8TPJ - chains A and C of the 20 polymer chains in the assembly; structure by electron microscopy, 2.10 A resolution.

== Chain A ==
Molecule: Phycobiliprotein ApcE
From: Synechocystis sp. PCC 6803
Reference sequence: Q55544 (APCE_SYNY3); residues 1-896 here = UniProt positions 1-896
Chain sequence (896 residues; numbered 1 to 896; the number before each row is that of its first residue):
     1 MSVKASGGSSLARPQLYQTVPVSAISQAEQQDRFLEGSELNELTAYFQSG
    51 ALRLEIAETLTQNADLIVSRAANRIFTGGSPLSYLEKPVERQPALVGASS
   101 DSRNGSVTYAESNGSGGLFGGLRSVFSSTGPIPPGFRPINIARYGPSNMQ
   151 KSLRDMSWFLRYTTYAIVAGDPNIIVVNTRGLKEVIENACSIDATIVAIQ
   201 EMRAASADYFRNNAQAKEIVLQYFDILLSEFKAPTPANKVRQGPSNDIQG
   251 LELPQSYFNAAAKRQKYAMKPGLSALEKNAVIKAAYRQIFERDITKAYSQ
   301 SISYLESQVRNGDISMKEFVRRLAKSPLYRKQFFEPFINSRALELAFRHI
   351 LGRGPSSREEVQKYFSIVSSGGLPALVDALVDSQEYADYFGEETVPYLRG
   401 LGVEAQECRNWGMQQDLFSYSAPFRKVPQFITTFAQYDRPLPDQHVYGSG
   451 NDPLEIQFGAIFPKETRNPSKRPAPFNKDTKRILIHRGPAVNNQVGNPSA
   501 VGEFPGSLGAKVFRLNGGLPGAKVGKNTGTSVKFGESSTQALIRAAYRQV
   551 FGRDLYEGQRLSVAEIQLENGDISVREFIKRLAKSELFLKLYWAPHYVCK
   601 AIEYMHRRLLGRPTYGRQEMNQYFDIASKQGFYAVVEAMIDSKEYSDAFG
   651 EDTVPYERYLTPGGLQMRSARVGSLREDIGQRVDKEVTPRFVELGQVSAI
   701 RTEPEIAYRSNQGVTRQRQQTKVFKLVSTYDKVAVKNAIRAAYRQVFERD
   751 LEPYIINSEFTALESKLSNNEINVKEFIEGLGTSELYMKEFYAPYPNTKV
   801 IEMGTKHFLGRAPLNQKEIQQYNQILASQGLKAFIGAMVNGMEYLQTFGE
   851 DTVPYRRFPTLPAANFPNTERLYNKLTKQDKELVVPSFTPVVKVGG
Unresolved in the structure: 1-686
Curated features (UniProtKB/Swiss-Prot):
  - binding site ((2R,3E)-phycocyanobilin): Cys190
Ligand contacts:
  - phycocyanobilin (CYC), molecule 1: Gly713, Val714, Arg718, Phe858, Pro859, Thr860, Leu861, Pro862, Ala863, Phe866
  - phycocyanobilin (CYC), molecule 2: Arg749, Leu876, Thr877, Lys878
  - phycocyanobilin (CYC), molecule 3: Ala762, Ser765, Lys766, Ser768, Asn769, Glu771
  - phycocyanobilin (CYC), molecule 4: Pro796, Asn797, Thr798, Gln816, Ile819, Gln820, Asn823, Gln824, Ser887, Lys893

== Chain C ==
Molecule: Phycobilisome 7.8 kDa linker polypeptide, allophycocyanin-associated, core
From: Synechocystis sp. PCC 6803
Reference sequence: Q02925 (PYC1_SYNY4); numbering as in UniProt (aligned over 1-67)
Chain sequence (67 residues; each row starts with the number of its first residue):
     1 MRMFRITACVPSQTRIRTQRELQNTYFTKLVPYDNWFREQQRIMKMGGKI
    51 VKVELATGRPGTNAGLA
Ligand contacts:
  - phycocyanobilin (CYC), molecule 1: Arg2, Phe4, Tyr33, Trp36, Phe37, Gln40, Gln41, Met44
  - phycocyanobilin (CYC), molecule 2: Ser12, Arg17, Gln19, Arg20, Glu21, Leu22, Thr25

== Interface between chain A and chain C ==
Residue-residue contacts (34):
  Lys725(A) - Gln19(C)
  Lys725(A) - Arg20(C)
  Lys725(A) - Glu21(C)  salt bridge
  Lys725(A) - Gln23(C)
  Lys725(A) - Asn24(C)
  Leu726(A) - Gln23(C)
  Val727(A) - Arg20(C)  hydrogen bond (backbone-side chain)
  Val727(A) - Gln23(C)
  Asn770(A) - Thr28(C)
  Glu771(A) - Thr28(C)
  Glu771(A) - Lys29(C)
  Glu771(A) - Leu30(C)  hydrogen bond (backbone-backbone)
  Asn773(A) - Phe27(C)
  Asn773(A) - Lys29(C)
  Lys775(A) - Lys29(C)
  Lys775(A) - Glu39(C)  salt bridge
  Glu776(A) - Lys29(C)  salt bridge
  Glu776(A) - Leu30(C)
  Glu776(A) - Glu39(C)
  Glu779(A) - Asn35(C)  hydrogen bond
  Gly836(A) - Arg38(C)  hydrogen bond (backbone-side chain)
  Ala837(A) - Arg38(C)
  Asn840(A) - Arg38(C)
  Asn840(A) - Glu39(C)
  Met842(A) - Arg42(C)
  Met842(A) - Met46(C)  hydrophobic
  Leu845(A) - Arg42(C)
  Leu845(A) - Met46(C)  hydrophobic
  Glu850(A) - Asn24(C)
  Glu850(A) - Phe27(C)
  Glu850(A) - Lys29(C)  salt bridge
  Glu850(A) - Arg42(C)  salt bridge
  Asp851(A) - Gln23(C)  hydrogen bond
  Asp851(A) - Asn24(C)  hydrogen bond
Also at the interface, not in a pair above, chain A (18 interface residues in all): Lys766, Ile772
Also at the interface, not in a pair above, chain C (15 interface residues in all): Lys45

== Overview ==
The interface between chain A and chain C involves 18 residues on one side and 15 on the other; the contacts
include 6 hydrogen bonds and 5 salt bridges. Polar contacts include Lys725(A)-Glu21(C), Lys775(A)-Glu39(C) and
Glu776(A)-Lys29(C). Ligands of chain A: 4 copies of phycocyanobilin.
Chain A is Phycobiliprotein ApcE and chain C is Phycobilisome 7.8 kDa linker polypeptide,
allophycocyanin-associated, core, both from Synechocystis sp. PCC 6803; the structure, Top cylinder bound to
OCP from high-resolution phycobilisome quenched by OCP (local refinement), was determined by electron
microscopy (same publication as 8TO2).
